7UDA - chain A; structure by X-ray diffraction, 2.47 A resolution.

== Chain A ==
Protein: Beta-lactamase domain-containing protein
Organism: Caulobacter vibrioides
Notes: fragment: estG, Esterase for Stress Tolerance acting on glucans
UniProt: Q9A800 (Q9A800_CAUVC); residues 1-462 here correspond to UniProt positions 29-490 (UniProt number = residue number + 28)
Chain sequence (462 residues; numbered 1 to 462; the number before each row is that of its first residue):
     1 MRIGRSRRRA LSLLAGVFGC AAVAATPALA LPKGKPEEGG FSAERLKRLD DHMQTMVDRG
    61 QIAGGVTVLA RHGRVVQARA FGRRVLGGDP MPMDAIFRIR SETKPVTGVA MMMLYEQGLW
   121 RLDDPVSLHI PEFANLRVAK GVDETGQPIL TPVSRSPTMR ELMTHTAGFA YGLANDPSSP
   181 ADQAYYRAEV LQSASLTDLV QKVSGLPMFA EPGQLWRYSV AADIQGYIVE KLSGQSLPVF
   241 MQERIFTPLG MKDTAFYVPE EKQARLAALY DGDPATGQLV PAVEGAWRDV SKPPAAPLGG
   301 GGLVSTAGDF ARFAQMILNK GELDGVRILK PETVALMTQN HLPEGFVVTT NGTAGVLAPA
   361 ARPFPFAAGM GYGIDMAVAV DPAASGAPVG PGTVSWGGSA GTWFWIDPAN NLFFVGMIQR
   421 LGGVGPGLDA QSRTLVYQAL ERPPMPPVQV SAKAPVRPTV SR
Disordered / not traced: 1-28, 347-364, 447-462
From the paper describing this entry:
  - catalytic residues: S101
  - catalytic residues: Y218 (proposed by the authors, not directly observed)
  - mutagenesis - S101A: abolished catalytic activity on pNB
  - mutagenesis - S101A: decreased growth in response to beta-lactam

== Summary ==
The paper reports catalytic residues S101 and Y218; S101A abolishes catalytic activity on pNB.
Chain A is Beta-lactamase domain-containing protein (Caulobacter vibrioides); the structure, Structure of the
EstG, was determined by X-ray diffraction together with 7U1B and 7U1C from the same study.
